1B01 - chains F and A of the 4 polymer chains in the assembly; structure by X-ray diffraction, 2.56 A resolution.

Chain F:
Molecule: 19-nt DNA strand
Sequence (19 nucleotides; each row starts with the number of its first residue):
   101 GATTGCATTG AGTGCACGG

Chain A:
Protein: Transcriptional repressor copg
Source organism: Streptococcus agalactiae
Notes: fragment: dna-binding protein
UniProt: P13920 (COPG_STRAG); residue numbers follow UniProt; this construct covers 1-45
Amino-acid sequence (45 residues; each row starts with the number of its first residue):
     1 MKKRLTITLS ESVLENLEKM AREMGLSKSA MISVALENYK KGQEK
Disordered / not traced: 44-45
Curated features (UniProtKB/Swiss-Prot):
  - DNA-binding region: Asn16 to Leu36 (H-T-H motif)
  - mutagenesis: Ala30 (A30E: 5-fold increase in plasmid copy number)

Interface between chain F and chain A:
Residue-residue contacts - 17 pairs, chain F then chain A:
  DG101(F) with Thr8(A), sugar contact
  DA102(F) with Thr8(A), hydrogen bond to the phosphate
  DT103(F) with Thr6(A), base contact
  DT104(F) with Arg4(A), base contact; Leu5(A), base contact; Thr6(A), hydrogen bond to the base
  DG105(F) with Arg4(A), hydrogen bond to the base
  DC106(F) with Arg4(A), base contact
  DA107(F) with Arg4(A), base contact
  DA111(F) with Lys2(A), sugar contact
  DG112(F) with Lys2(A), phosphate contact; Ser29(A), sugar contact
  DT113(F) with Arg4(A), hydrogen bond to the base; Ser27(A), phosphate contact; Lys28(A), salt bridge to the phosphate; Ser29(A), hydrogen bond to the phosphate
  DG114(F) with Arg4(A), hydrogen bond to the base
Other interface residues (no listed pair), chain F (13 interface residues in all): DC115, DA116
Other interface residues (no listed pair), chain A (9 interface residues in all): Ile7

Overview:
13 residues of chain F and 9 residues of chain A are in contact, with 6 hydrogen bonds and 1 salt bridge.
Among the polar pairs are DT104(F)-Thr6(A), DG105(F)-Arg4(A) and DT113(F)-Arg4(A). Curated annotation
(UniProt) lists one mutagenesis site on chain A.
Chain F is a 19-nt DNA strand and chain A is Transcriptional repressor copg (Streptococcus agalactiae); the
structure, Transcriptional repressor copg/DNA complex, was determined by X-ray diffraction.
